1HDQ - chain A; structure by X-ray diffraction, 2.30 A resolution.

Chain A:
Protein: Carboxypeptidase A
Organism: Bos bovis
Notes: EC 3.4.17.1
UniProtKB: P00730 (CBPA_BOVIN); residues 1-307 here correspond to UniProt positions 111-417 (UniProt number = residue number + 110)
Sequence (307 residues; row label = number of the first residue in the row):
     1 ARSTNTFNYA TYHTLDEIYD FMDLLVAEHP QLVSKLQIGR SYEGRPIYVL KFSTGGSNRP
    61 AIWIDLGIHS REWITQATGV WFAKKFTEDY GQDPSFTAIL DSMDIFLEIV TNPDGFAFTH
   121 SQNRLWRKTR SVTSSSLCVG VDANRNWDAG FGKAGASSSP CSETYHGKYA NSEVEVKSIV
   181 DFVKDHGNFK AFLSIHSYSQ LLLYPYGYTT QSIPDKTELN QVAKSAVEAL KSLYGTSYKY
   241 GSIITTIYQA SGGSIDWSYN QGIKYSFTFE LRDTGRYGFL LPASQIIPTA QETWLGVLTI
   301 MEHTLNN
Disulfide bonds: Cys138-Cys161
Ion coordination: Zn2+: His69, Glu72, His196 (together with INF)
Ligand contacts: INF (D-[(N-hydroxyamino)carbonyl]phenylalanine): His69, Glu72, Arg127, Asn144, Arg145, His196, Ser197, Leu203, Ile243, Ile247, Tyr248, Ala250, Thr268, Glu270
Reported in the primary citation:
  - Zn2+ coordination: His69, Glu72, His196 (citing earlier work)
  - binding site for INF: Arg127, Arg145, Tyr198, Tyr248, Glu270
  - conformationally variable residues (side-chain flip): Tyr248
  - catalytic residues: Arg127, Arg145, Glu270 (citing earlier work)

Overview:
Chain A binds compound INF. His69, Glu72 and His196 form the Zn2+ site. The paper reports catalytic residues
Arg127, Arg145 and Glu270; a binding site for INF at Arg127, Arg145 and Tyr198 among others.
Chain A is Carboxypeptidase A (Bos bovis); the structure, Crystal structure of bovine pancreatic
carboxypeptidase A complexed with D-N-hydroxyaminocarbonyl phenylalanine at 2.3 A, was determined by X-ray
diffraction (same publication as 1HEE and 1HDU).
